PDB entry 7UWE | electron microscopy, 2.90 A resolution | chains J and C of the 9 polymer chains in the assembly

# Chain J
Molecule: DNA-directed RNA polymerase subunit beta'
Source organism: Escherichia coli
Notes: EC 2.7.7.6
Reference sequence: P0A8T7 (RPOC_ECOLI); residue numbers follow UniProt; this construct covers 1-1407
Sequence (1407 residues; row label = number of the first residue in the row):
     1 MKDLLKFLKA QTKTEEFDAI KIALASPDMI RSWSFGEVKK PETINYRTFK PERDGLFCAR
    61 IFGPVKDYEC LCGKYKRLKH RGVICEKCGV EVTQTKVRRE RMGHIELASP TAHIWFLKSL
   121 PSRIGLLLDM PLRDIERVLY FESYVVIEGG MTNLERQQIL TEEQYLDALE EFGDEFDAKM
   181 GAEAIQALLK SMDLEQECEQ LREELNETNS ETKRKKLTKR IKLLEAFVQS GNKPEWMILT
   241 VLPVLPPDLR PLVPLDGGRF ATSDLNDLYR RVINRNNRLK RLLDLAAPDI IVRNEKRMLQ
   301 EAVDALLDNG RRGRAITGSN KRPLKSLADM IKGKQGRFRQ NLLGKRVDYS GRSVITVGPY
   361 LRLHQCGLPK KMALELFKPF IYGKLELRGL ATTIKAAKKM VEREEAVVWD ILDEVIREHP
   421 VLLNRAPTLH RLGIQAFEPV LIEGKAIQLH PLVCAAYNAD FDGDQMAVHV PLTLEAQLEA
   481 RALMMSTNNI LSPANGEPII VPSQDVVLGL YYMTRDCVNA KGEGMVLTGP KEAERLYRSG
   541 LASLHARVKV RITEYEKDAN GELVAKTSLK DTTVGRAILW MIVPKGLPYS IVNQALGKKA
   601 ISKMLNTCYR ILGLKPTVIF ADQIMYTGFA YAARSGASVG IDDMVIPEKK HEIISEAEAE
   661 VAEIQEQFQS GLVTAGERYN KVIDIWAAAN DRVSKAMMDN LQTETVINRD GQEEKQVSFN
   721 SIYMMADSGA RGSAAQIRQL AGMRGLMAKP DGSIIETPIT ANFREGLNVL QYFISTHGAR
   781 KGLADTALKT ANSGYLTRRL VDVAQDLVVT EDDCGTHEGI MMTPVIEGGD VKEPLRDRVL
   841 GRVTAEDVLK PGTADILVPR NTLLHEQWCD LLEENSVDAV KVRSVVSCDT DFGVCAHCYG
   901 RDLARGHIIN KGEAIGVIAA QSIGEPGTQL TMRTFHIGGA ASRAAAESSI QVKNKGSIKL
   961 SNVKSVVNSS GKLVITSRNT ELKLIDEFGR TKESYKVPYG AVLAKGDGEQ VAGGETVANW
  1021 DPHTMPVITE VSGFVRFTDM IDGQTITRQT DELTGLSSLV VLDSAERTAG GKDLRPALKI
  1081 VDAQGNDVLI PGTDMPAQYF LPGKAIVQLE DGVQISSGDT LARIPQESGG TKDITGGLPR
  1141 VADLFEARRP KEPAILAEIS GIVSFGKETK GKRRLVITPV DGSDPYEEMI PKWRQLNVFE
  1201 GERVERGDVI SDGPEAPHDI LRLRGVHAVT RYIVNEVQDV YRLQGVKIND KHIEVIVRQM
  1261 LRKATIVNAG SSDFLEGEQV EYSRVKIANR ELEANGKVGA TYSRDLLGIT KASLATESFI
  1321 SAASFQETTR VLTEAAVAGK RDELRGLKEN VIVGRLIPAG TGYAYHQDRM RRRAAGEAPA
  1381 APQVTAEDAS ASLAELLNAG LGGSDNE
Disordered / not traced: 1-15, 934-947, 1052-1056, 1127-1135, 1374-1407
Ion coordination: Zn2+ site 1: Cys70, Cys72, Gly73, Lys74; Mg2+: Asp460, Asp462, Asp464 (shared with 1 residue of chain R); Zn2+ site 2: Cys814, Cys888, Cys895, Cys898
UniProt features mapped onto this chain:
  - binding site (Zn(2+)): Cys70, Cys72, Cys85, Cys88, Cys814, Cys888, Cys895, Cys898
  - binding site (Mg(2+)): Asp460, Asp462, Asp464
  - modified residue: Lys983 (N6-acetyllysine)
  - mutagenesis: Gln504 (Q504P: Resistant to antibiotics salinamide A and B), Asn690 (N690D: Resistant to antibiotics salinamide A and B), Met697 (M697V: Resistant to antibiotics salinamide A and B), Ala735 (A735T: Resistant to antibiotics salinamide A and B), Arg738 (R738C/H/P/S: Resistant to antibiotics salinamide A and B), Ala748 (A748E: Resistant to antibiotics salinamide A and B), Pro758 (P758S/T: Resistant to antibiotics salinamide A and B), Phe763 (F763C: Resistant to antibiotics salinamide A and B), Ser775 (S775A: Resistant to antibiotics salinamide A and B), Ala779 (A779T/V: Resistant to antibiotics salinamide A and B), Arg780 (R780C: Resistant to antibiotics salinamide A and B), Gly782 (G782A/C: Resistant to antibiotics salinamide A and B), 1 further mutagenesis entry in UniProt

# Chain C
Molecule: Ribonuclease HII
Source organism: Escherichia coli
Notes: EC 3.1.26.4
Reference sequence: W8T723 (W8T723_ECOLX); residues 1-198 here = UniProt positions 1-198
Sequence (198 residues; numbered 1 to 198; the number before each row is that of its first residue):
     1 MIEFVYPHTQ LVAGVDEVGR GPLVGAVVTA AVILDPARPI AGLNDSKKLS EKRRLALYEE
    61 IKEKALSWSL GRAEPHEIDE LNILHATMLA MQRAVAGLHI APEYVLIDGN RCPKLPMPAM
   121 AVVKGDSRVP EISAASILAK VTRDAEMAAL DIVFPQYGFA QHKGYPTAFH LEKLAEHGAT
   181 EHHRRSFGPV KRALGLAS
Disordered / not traced: 1-5, 195-198
Reported in the primary citation:
  - mutagenesis - K48A/K52A/R53A/E60A: unchanged catalytic activity
  - catalytic residues: Glu17

# Chain J / chain C interface
Contacting residue pairs (15; chain J residue first):
  Thr152(J) with Arg53(C)
  Glu155(J) with Lys48(C), salt bridge
  Glu175(J) with Lys52(C), salt bridge
  Glu195(J) with Thr167(C); Ala168(C)
  Glu199(J) with Pro166(C); Thr167(C), hydrogen bond (side chain-backbone)
  Gln200(J) with Lys47(C), hydrogen bond
  Glu203(J) with Arg20(C), salt bridge
  Glu204(J) with Lys47(C), salt bridge
  Glu207(J) with Arg20(C), salt bridge; Gly109(C); Asn110(C)
  Asn209(J) with Asn110(C), hydrogen bond
  Lys213(J) with Lys124(C)
Interface residues without a listed pair, chain J (12 interface residues in all): Met151
Interface residues without a listed pair, chain C (13 interface residues in all): Glu17, Tyr165
The authors on this interface:
  - pairs named by the authors: Thr152(J)-Arg53(C), Glu155(J)-Lys48(C) (salt bridge), Glu175(J)-Lys52(C) (salt bridge), Gln200(J)-Lys47(C), Glu203(J)-Arg20(C), Glu207(J)-Arg20(C)
  - interface residues, chain J: Met151(J), Glu195(J)
  - interface residues, chain C: Gly19(C), Leu34(C), Lys48(C)

# In short
12 residues of chain J face 13 of chain C across their interface; the contacts include 3 hydrogen bonds and 5
salt bridges. Polar pairs include Glu155(J)-Lys48(C), Glu175(J)-Lys52(C) and Glu203(J)-Arg20(C). The paper
describes contacts between Thr152(J) and Arg53(C), Gln200(J) and Lys47(C) and Glu203(J) and Arg20(C) among
others; salt bridges between Glu155(J) and Lys48(C) and Glu175(J) and Lys52(C). From the paper: the catalytic
residue Glu17(C); K48A/K52A/R53A/E60A of chain C leave catalytic activity unchanged.
Here chain J is DNA-directed RNA polymerase subunit beta' and chain C is Ribonuclease HII, both from
Escherichia coli. Entry 7UWE (CryoEM Structure of E. coli Transcription-Coupled Ribonucleotide Excision Repair
(TC-RER) complex) was determined by electron microscopy (same publication as 7UWH).
